Entry 4OBP (X-ray diffraction, 2.27 A resolution); this record covers chain A.

Chain A:
Molecule: Mitogen-activated protein kinase kinase kinase kinase 4
Source organism: Homo sapiens
Notes: EC 2.7.11.1; fragment: kinase domain
UniProt: O95819 (M4K4_HUMAN); residues 2-328 here = UniProt positions 2-328
Amino-acid sequence (332 residues; row label = number of the first residue in the row; numbering starts at 0):
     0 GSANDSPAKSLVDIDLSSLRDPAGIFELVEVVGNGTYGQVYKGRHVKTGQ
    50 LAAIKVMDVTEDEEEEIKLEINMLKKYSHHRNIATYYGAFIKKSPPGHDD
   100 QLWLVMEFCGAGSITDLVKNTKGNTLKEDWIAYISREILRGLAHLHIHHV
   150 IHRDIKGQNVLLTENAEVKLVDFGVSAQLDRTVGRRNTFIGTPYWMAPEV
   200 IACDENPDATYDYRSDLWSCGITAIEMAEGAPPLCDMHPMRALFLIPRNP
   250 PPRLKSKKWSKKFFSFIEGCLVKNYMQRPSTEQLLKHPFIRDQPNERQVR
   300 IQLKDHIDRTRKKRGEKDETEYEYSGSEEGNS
Disordered / not traced: 0-12, 94-97, 177-185, 311-331
Construct notes: expression tag (0-1, 329-331)
Metal / ion sites: Mg2+: Ser77, His79, Ile82, Thr84
Residues lining bound ligands: 2QU (6-(2-fluoropyridin-4-yl)pyrido[3,2-d]pyrimidin-4-amine): Val31, Tyr36, Val39, Ala52, Lys54, Glu69, Ala83, Met105, Glu106, Phe107, Cys108, Leu160, Val170, Asp171

Overview:
Ligands of chain A: compound 2QU. The Mg2+ site is built by Ser77, His79, Ile82 and Thr84.
Chain A is Mitogen-activated protein kinase kinase kinase kinase 4 (Homo sapiens); the structure, MAP4K4 in
complex with inhibitor (compound 29), 6-(2-FLUOROPYRIDIN-4-YL)PYRIDO[3,2-D]PYRIMIDIN-4-AMINE, was determined
by X-ray diffraction together with 4OBO and 4OBQ from the same study.
